PDB entry 6OY6 | X-ray diffraction, 3.10 A resolution | chains C and I of the 9 polymer chains in the assembly

Chain C:
Molecule: DNA-directed RNA polymerase subunit beta
Organism: Thermus thermophilus
Notes: EC 2.7.7.6
Reference sequence: Q8RQE9 (RPOB_THET8); residues 1-1119 here = UniProt positions 1-1119
Chain sequence (1119 residues; each row starts with the number of its first residue):
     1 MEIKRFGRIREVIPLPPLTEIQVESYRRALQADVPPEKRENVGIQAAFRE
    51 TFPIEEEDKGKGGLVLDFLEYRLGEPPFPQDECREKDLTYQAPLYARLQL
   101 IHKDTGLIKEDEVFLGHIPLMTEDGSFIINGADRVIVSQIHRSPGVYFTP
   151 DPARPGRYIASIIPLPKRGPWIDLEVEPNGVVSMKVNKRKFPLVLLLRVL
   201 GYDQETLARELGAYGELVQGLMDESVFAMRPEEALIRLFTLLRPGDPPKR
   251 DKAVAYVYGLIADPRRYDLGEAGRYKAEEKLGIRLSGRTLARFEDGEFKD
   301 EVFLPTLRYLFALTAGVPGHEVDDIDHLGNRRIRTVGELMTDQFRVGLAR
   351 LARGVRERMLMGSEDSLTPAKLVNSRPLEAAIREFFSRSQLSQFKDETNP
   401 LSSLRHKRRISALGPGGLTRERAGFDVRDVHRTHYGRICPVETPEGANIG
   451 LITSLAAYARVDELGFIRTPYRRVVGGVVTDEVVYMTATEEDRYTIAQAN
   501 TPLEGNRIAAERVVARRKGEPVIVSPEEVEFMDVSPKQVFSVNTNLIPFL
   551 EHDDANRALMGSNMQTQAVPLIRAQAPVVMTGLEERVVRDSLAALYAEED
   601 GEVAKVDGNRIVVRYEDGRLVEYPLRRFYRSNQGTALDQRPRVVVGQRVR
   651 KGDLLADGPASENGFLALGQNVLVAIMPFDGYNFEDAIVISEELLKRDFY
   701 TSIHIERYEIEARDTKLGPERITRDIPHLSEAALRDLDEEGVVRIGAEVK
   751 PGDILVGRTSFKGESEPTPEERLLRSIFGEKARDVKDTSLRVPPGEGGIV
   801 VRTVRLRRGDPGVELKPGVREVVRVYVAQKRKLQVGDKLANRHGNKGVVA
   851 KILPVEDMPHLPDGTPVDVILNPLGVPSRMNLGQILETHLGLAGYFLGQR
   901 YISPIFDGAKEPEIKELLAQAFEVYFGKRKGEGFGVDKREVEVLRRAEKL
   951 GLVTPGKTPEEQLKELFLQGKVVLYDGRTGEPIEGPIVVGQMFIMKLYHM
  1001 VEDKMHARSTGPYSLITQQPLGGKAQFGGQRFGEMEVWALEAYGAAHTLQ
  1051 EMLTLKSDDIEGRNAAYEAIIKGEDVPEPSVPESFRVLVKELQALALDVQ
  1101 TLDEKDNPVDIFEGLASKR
Disordered / not traced: 57-63, 1119
Small-molecule neighbours: GTP (guanosine-5'-triphosphate): Arg557, Ser878, Arg879

Chain I:
Molecule: 4-nt RNA strand
Sequence (4 nucleotides; numbered 5 to 8; the number before each row is that of its first residue):
     5 XGGG
Modified positions: GTP (guanosine-5'-triphosphate) at position 5
Bound ions: Mg2+: G8 (shared with 3 residues of chain D)

Chain C / chain I interface:
Pairs across the interface - 16 pairs, chain C then chain I:
  Gln393(C) with GTP_5(I)
  Phe394(C) with GTP_5(I)
  Asp396(C) with GTP_5(I)
  His406(C) with GTP_5(I)
  Arg409(C) with G6(I), salt bridge to the phosphate
  Leu413(C) with GTP_5(I)
  Arg420(C) with GTP_5(I)
  Pro444(C) with G6(I), phosphate contact
  Asn448(C) with GTP_5(I)
  Ile452(C) with GTP_5(I)
  Gln567(C) with G6(I), phosphate contact; G7(I), hydrogen bond to the phosphate
  Lys838(C) with G7(I), phosphate contact; G8(I), salt bridge to the phosphate
  Lys846(C) with G8(I), salt bridge to the phosphate
  His999(C) with G7(I), sugar contact
Interface residues without a listed pair, chain C (19 interface residues in all): Gln390, Thr419, Glu421, Glu445, Ala447

Summary:
The interface between chain C and chain I involves 19 residues on one side and 4 on the other; the contacts
include 1 hydrogen bond and 3 salt bridges. Polar contacts include Gln567(C)-G7(I), Arg409(C)-G6(I) and
Lys838(C)-G8(I). Ligands of chain C: GTP.
Chain C is DNA-directed RNA polymerase subunit beta (Thermus thermophilus) and chain I is a 4-nt RNA strand;
the structure, X-ray crystal structure of a bacterial reiterative transcription complex of pyrG promoter at 5
min, was determined by X-ray diffraction (same publication as 6OVR, 6OVY, 6OW3, 6OY5, 6OY7, 6P70 and 6P71).
